Entry 6GSH (electron microscopy, 3.00 A resolution); this record covers chains A and C of the 3 polymer chains in the assembly.

[Chain A (and C)]
Molecule: VP1
From: Feline calicivirus
Notes: chain C of this document is another copy of the same molecule, construct and numbering; everything in this record applies to it too
UniProtKB: A2T4P8 (A2T4P8_9CALI); the construct has insertions or renumbered stretches relative to UniProt, so the offset changes along the chain: 1-126 = UniProt 1-126; 128-669 = UniProt 127-668
Chain sequence (669 residues; row label = number of the first residue in the row):
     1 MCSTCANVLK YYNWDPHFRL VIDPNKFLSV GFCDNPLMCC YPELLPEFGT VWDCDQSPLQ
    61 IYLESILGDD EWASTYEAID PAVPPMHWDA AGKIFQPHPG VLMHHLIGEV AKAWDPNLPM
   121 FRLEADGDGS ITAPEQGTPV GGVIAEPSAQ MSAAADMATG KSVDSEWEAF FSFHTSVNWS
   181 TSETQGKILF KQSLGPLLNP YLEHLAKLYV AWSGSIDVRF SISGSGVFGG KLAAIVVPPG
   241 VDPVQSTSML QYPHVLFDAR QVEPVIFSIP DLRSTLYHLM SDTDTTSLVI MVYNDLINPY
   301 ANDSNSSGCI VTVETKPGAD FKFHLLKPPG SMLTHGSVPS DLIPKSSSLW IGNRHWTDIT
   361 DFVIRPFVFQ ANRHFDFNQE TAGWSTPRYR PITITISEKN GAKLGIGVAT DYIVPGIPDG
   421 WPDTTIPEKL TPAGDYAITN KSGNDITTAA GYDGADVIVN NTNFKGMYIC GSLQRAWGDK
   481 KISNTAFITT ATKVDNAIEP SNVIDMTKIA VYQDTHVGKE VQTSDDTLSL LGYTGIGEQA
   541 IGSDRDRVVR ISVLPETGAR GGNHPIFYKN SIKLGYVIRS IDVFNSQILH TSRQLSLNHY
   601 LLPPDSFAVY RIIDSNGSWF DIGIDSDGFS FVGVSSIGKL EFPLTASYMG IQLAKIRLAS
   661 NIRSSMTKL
Unresolved in the structure: 1-129, 663-669 (chain C: 1-129, 664-669)
Differences from the reference sequence: conflict Asn13 (Asp in A2T4P8), Val21 (Ile in A2T4P8), Asp23 (Asn in A2T4P8), 46 further conflict positions vs the reference (A2T4P8) not listed; insertion (127)
Ion coordination: K+: Gln474, Asp479, Lys481
From the paper describing this entry:
  - K+ coordination: Asp479, Lys481

[Interface between chain A and chain C]
Residue-residue contacts (57; chain A residue first):
  Ser130(A) - Leu256(C)
  Ser130(A) - Phe257(C)
  Ser130(A) - Asp258(C)
  Ser130(A) - Gln261(C)
  Ile131(A) - Val255(C)  hydrophobic
  Ile131(A) - Leu256(C)
  Ile131(A) - Gln261(C)
  Ile131(A) - Val265(C)  hydrophobic
  Thr132(A) - Val255(C)
  Thr132(A) - Leu256(C)  hydrogen bond (backbone-backbone)
  Pro134(A) - His254(C)
  Val210(A) - Pro239(C)
  Thr275(A) - Ser274(C)
  Leu276(A) - Ser274(C)  hydrogen bond (backbone-backbone)
  Tyr277(A) - Pro239(C)
  Tyr277(A) - Arg273(C)
  Tyr277(A) - Ser274(C)
  Leu325(A) - Pro238(C)  hydrophobic
  Leu325(A) - Leu272(C)  hydrophobic
  Leu326(A) - Pro238(C)
  Leu326(A) - Tyr252(C)
  Lys327(A) - Val241(C)
  Pro328(A) - Val237(C)  hydrophobic
  Pro328(A) - Met249(C)  hydrophobic
  Pro328(A) - Tyr252(C)
  Pro329(A) - Ser248(C)  hydrogen bond (backbone-side chain)
  Pro329(A) - Met249(C)
  Pro329(A) - Gln251(C)
  Gly330(A) - Val244(C)
  Gly330(A) - Ser248(C)
  Ser331(A) - Val241(C)
  Ser331(A) - Asp242(C)  hydrogen bond (side chain-backbone)
  Ser331(A) - Pro243(C)
  Ser331(A) - Met249(C)
  Met332(A) - Val241(C)
  Met332(A) - Asp242(C)  hydrogen bond (backbone-backbone)
  Met332(A) - Leu653(C)  hydrophobic
  Met332(A) - Lys655(C)  hydrogen bond
  Leu333(A) - Gly240(C)
  Thr334(A) - Gly240(C)  hydrogen bond (backbone-backbone)
  Thr334(A) - Val241(C)
  Thr334(A) - Asp284(C)  hydrogen bond
  Thr334(A) - Asp605(C)
  His335(A) - Asp284(C)
  Asn378(A) - Pro604(C)
  Gln379(A) - Lys655(C)
  Glu380(A) - Gly558(C)
  Glu380(A) - Ala559(C)
  Glu380(A) - Arg560(C)  hydrogen bond (side chain-backbone)
  Val414(A) - Phe367(C)  hydrophobic
  Ile551(A) - Arg545(C)
  Ser552(A) - Arg545(C)
  Ser552(A) - Glu556(C)
  Leu597(A) - Lys655(C)  hydrogen bond (backbone-side chain)
  His599(A) - Asp605(C)  salt bridge
  His599(A) - Leu653(C)
  His599(A) - Lys655(C)
Interface residues without a listed pair, chain A (30 interface residues in all): Ala133, Pro415, Asn598
Interface residues without a listed pair, chain C (38 interface residues in all): Pro253, Arg260, Thr275, Leu276, Pro366

[Overview]
30 residues of chain A and 38 residues of chain C are in contact; the contacts include 10 hydrogen bonds and 1
salt bridge. Polar contacts include His599(A)-Asp605(C), Pro329(A)-Ser248(C) and Ser331(A)-Asp242(C).
Gln474(A), Asp479(A) and Lys481(A) form the K+ site. The paper reports K+ coordination by Asp479(A) and
Lys481(A).
Chain A and chain C are both VP1 (Feline calicivirus); the structure, Feline Calicivirus Strain F9, was
determined by electron microscopy, deposited together with 6GSI.
